PDB entry 9B9R | electron microscopy, 3.70 A resolution | chains C and D of the 4 polymer chains in the assembly

== Chain C (and D) ==
Protein: Zinc finger and BTB domain-containing protein 5
Source organism: Homo sapiens
Notes: fragment: BTB domain; chain D of this document is another copy of the same molecule, construct and numbering; everything in this record applies to it too
UniProtKB: O15062 (ZBTB5_HUMAN); numbering as in UniProt (aligned over 1-124)
Chain sequence (168 residues; each row starts with the number of its first residue; numbers below 1 keep their minus sign (Met-43 is residue -43)):
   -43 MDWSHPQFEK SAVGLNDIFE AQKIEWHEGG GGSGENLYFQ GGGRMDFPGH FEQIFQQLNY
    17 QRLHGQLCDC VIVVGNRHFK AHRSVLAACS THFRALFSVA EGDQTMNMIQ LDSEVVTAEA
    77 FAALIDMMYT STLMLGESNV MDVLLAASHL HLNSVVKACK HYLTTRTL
Disordered / not traced: -43 to 1, 55-62, 121-124
Sequence notes: initiating methionine (-43); expression tag (-42 to 0)

== Interface between chain C and chain D ==
Residue-residue contacts (35):
  Asp2(C) with Ser87(D); Thr88(D)
  Phe3(C) with Met83(D), hydrophobic; Ser87(D); Ser110(D); Val111(D), hydrophobic
  Phe7(C) with Phe11(D), hydrophobic; Ser87(D)
  Ile10(C) with Phe11(D), hydrophobic; Ala44(D), hydrophobic; Cys45(D), hydrophobic
  Phe11(C) with Phe7(D), hydrophobic; Ile10(D), hydrophobic; Phe11(D), hydrophobic
  Gln13(C) with Arg50(D)
  Leu14(C) with Ser40(D)
  Leu23(C) with Ala43(D), hydrophobic; Phe53(D)
  His38(C) with Ser40(D)
  Ser40(C) with Leu14(D); His38(D); Ser40(D), hydrogen bond
  Ala43(C) with Leu23(D), hydrophobic
  Ala44(C) with Ile10(D), hydrophobic; Leu14(D), hydrophobic
  Cys45(C) with Ile10(D), hydrophobic
  Arg50(C) with Gln13(D), hydrogen bond
  Phe53(C) with Leu23(D), hydrophobic
  Met83(C) with Phe3(D), hydrophobic
  Met84(C) with His6(D)
  Ser87(C) with Asp2(D); Phe3(D); Phe7(D)
  Ser110(C) with Phe3(D)
  Ala114(C) with Phe3(D), hydrophobic
Also at the interface, not in a pair above, chain C (28 interface residues in all): His6, Glu8, Gln17, Ser54, Tyr85, Thr86, Leu89, Val111
Also at the interface, not in a pair above, chain D (27 interface residues in all): Glu8, Gln17, Met84, Thr86, Leu89, Ala114

== Overview ==
The interface between chain C and chain D involves 28 residues on one side and 27 on the other; the contacts
include 2 hydrogen bonds. Among the polar pairs are Ser40(C)-Ser40(D) and Arg50(C)-Gln13(D).
Chain C and chain D are both Zinc finger and BTB domain-containing protein 5 (Homo sapiens); the structure,
Cryo-EM structure of the ZBTB5 BTB domain filament, was determined by electron microscopy together with 9B9V
from the same study.
